PDB entry 8X2M | electron microscopy, 3.31 A resolution | chains A and B of the 6 polymer chains in the assembly

# Chain A (and B)
Molecule: Isoform Short of Insulin receptor
Source organism: Homo sapiens
Notes: chain B of this document is another copy of the same molecule, construct and numbering; everything in this record applies to it too
Reference sequence: P06213 (INSR_HUMAN), isoform P06213-2; residues -26 to 1343 here correspond to UniProt positions 1-1370 (UniProt number = residue number + 27)
Chain sequence (1370 residues; row label = number of the first residue in the row; numbers below 1 keep their minus sign (Met-26 is residue -26)):
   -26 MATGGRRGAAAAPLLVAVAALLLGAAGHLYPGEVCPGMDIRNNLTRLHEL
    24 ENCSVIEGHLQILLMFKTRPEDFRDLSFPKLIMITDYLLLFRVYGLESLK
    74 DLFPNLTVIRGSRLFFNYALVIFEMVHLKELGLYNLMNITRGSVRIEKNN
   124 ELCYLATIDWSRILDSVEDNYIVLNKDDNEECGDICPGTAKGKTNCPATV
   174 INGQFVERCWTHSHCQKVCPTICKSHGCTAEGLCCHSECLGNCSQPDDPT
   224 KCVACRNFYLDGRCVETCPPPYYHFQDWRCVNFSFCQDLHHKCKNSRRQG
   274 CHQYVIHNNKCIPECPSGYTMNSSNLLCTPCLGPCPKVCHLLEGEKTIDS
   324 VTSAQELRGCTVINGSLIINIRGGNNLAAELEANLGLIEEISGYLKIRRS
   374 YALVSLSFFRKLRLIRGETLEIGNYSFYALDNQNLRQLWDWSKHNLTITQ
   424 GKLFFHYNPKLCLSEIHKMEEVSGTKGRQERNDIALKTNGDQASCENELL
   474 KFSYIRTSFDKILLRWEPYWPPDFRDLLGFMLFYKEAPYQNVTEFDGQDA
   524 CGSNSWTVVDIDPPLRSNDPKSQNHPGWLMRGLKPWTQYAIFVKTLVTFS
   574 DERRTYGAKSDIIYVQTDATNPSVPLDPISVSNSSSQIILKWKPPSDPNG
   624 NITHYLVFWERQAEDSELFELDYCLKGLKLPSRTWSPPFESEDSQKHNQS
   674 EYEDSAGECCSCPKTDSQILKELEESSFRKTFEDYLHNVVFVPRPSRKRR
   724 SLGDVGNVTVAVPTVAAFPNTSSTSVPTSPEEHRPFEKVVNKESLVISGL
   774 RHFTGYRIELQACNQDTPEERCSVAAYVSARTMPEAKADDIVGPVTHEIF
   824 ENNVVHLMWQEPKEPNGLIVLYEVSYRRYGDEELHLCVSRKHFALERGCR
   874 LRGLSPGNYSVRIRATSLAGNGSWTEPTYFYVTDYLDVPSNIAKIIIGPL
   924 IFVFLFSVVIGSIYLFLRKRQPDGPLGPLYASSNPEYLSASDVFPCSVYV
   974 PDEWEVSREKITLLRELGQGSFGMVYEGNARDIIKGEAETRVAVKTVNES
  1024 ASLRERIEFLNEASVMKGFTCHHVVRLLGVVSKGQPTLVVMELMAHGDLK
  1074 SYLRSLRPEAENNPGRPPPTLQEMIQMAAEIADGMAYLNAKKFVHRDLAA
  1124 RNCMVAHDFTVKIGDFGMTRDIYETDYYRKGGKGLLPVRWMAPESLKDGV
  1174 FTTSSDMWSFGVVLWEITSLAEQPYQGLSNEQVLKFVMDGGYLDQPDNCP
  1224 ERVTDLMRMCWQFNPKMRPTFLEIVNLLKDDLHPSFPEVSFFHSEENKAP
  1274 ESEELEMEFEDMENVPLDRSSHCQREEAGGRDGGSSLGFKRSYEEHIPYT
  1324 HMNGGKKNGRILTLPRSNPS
Unresolved in the structure: -26 to 2, 161, 163-168, 197, 230, 269-273, 311, 454-455, 519-527, 542-545, 574-578, 592-690, 718-1343 (chain B: -26 to 2, 14, 161-168, 230, 250-251, 268-273, 311, 453-455, 515-527, 541-545, 573-578, 592-690, 718-1343)
UniProt features mapped onto this chain:
  - region: Glu706 to Phe714 (Insulin-binding), Tyr972 (Important for interaction with IRS1, SHC1 and STAT5B)
  - site: Phe39 (Insulin-binding)
  - modified residue: Ser373 (Phosphoserine), Tyr374 (Phosphotyrosine), Ser380 (Phosphoserine), Tyr972 (Phosphotyrosine)
  - glycosylation (N-linked (GlcNAc...) asparagine): Asn16, Asn25, Asn78, Asn111, Asn215, Asn255, Asn295, Asn337, Asn397, Asn418, Asn514, Asn606, Asn624, Asn671
Disulfide bonds: Cys8-Cys26, Cys126-Cys155, Cys169-Cys188, Cys192-Cys201, Cys196-Cys207, Cys208-Cys216, Cys212-Cys225, Cys228-Cys237, Cys241-Cys253, Cys259-Cys284, Cys266-Cys274, Cys288-Cys301, Cys312-Cys333, Cys435-Cys468

# Interface between chain A and chain B
Contacting residue pairs (67; chain A residue first):
  Arg14(A) - Val713(B)  hydrogen bond (side chain-backbone)
  Leu36(A) - Val713(B)  hydrophobic
  Leu37(A) - Phe714(B)  hydrophobic
  Phe64(A) - Leu709(B)  hydrophobic
  Phe88(A) - Phe705(B)  hydrophobic
  Phe88(A) - Leu709(B)  hydrophobic
  Phe89(A) - Phe701(B)  hydrophobic
  Phe89(A) - Thr704(B)
  Phe89(A) - Phe705(B)  hydrophobic
  Phe89(A) - Tyr708(B)  hydrophobic
  Tyr91(A) - Phe701(B)
  Tyr91(A) - Phe705(B)  hydrophobic
  Val94(A) - Phe705(B)  hydrophobic
  Phe96(A) - Glu706(B)
  Phe96(A) - Leu709(B)  hydrophobic
  Glu97(A) - Glu706(B)
  Arg118(A) - Phe701(B)
  Arg118(A) - Phe705(B)
  Glu120(A) - Arg702(B)  salt bridge
  Lys121(A) - Arg702(B)
  Lys121(A) - Glu706(B)
  Tyr144(A) - Glu698(B)  hydrogen bond
  Thr325(A) - Tyr708(B)
  Arg345(A) - Glu697(B)  salt bridge
  Arg345(A) - Ser700(B)
  Gly346(A) - Glu697(B)  hydrogen bond (backbone-side chain)
  Gly346(A) - Phe701(B)
  Arg372(A) - Phe572(B)
  Tyr374(A) - Leu693(B)  hydrophobic
  Tyr374(A) - Lys694(B)
  Tyr374(A) - Glu697(B)
  Asp404(A) - Lys460(B)  salt bridge
  Gln406(A) - Leu693(B)
  Tyr430(A) - Lys460(B)  hydrogen bond (side chain-backbone)
  Lys460(A) - Asp404(B)  salt bridge
  Lys460(A) - His429(B)
  Lys460(A) - Tyr430(B)
  Phe572(A) - Arg372(B)  hydrogen bond (backbone-side chain)
  Ser573(A) - Arg372(B)  hydrogen bond (backbone-side chain)
  Leu693(A) - Gln406(B)
  Lys694(A) - Tyr374(B)
  Glu697(A) - Arg345(B)  salt bridge
  Glu697(A) - Gly346(B)  hydrogen bond (side chain-backbone)
  Glu697(A) - Gly347(B)
  Glu697(A) - Tyr374(B)
  Glu698(A) - Tyr144(B)  hydrogen bond
  Ser700(A) - Arg345(B)
  Phe701(A) - Phe89(B)  hydrophobic
  Phe701(A) - Tyr91(B)
  Phe701(A) - Arg118(B)
  Phe701(A) - Arg345(B)
  Phe701(A) - Gly346(B)
  Arg702(A) - Lys121(B)
  Arg702(A) - Leu147(B)
  Thr704(A) - Phe89(B)
  Phe705(A) - Phe88(B)  hydrophobic
  Phe705(A) - Phe89(B)  hydrophobic
  Phe705(A) - Tyr91(B)  hydrophobic
  Phe705(A) - Val94(B)  hydrophobic
  Phe705(A) - Arg118(B)
  Tyr708(A) - Phe88(B)  hydrophobic
  Tyr708(A) - Phe89(B)  hydrophobic
  Leu709(A) - Phe64(B)  hydrophobic
  Leu709(A) - Phe88(B)  hydrophobic
  Leu709(A) - Phe96(B)  hydrophobic
  Val713(A) - Leu36(B)  hydrophobic
  Phe714(A) - Leu37(B)  hydrophobic
Also at the interface, not in a pair above, chain A (43 interface residues in all): Leu62, Leu147, Leu403, Glu706, Val712
Also at the interface, not in a pair above, chain B (44 interface residues in all): Leu62, Glu97, Glu120, Thr325, Thr461, His710, Val712

# Summary
43 residues of chain A and 44 residues of chain B are in contact; the contacts include 8 hydrogen bonds and 5
salt bridges. Polar contacts include Glu120(A)-Arg702(B), Arg345(A)-Glu697(B) and Asp404(A)-Lys460(B).
Chain A and chain B are both Isoform Short of Insulin receptor (Homo sapiens); the structure, Cryo-EM
structure of the IR/IGF-I complex, conformation 2, was determined by electron microscopy.
